5CL3 - chains A and B of the 3 polymer chains in the assembly; structure by X-ray diffraction, 1.97 A resolution.

Chain A:
Name: AlkD
Source organism: Bacillus cereus
Notes: EC 3.2.2.-
UniProt: R8GWR7 (R8GWR7_BACCE); numbering as in UniProt (aligned over 1-229)
Amino-acid sequence (233 residues; row label = number of the first residue in the row; numbers below 1 keep their minus sign (Gly-3 is residue -3)):
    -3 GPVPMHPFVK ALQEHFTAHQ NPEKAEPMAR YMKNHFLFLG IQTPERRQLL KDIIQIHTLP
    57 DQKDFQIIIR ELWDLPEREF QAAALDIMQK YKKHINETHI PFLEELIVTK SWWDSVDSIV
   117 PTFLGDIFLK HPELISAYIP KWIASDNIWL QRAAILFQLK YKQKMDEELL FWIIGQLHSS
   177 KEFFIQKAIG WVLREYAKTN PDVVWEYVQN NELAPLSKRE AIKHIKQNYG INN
Not modelled in the structure: -3 to -2
Differences from the reference sequence: expression tag (-3 to 0)
What the authors report for this chain:
  - binding site for the 12-nt DNA strand (chain B): Trp109, Asp113, Trp187
  - catalytic residues: Asp113
  - catalytic residues: Trp109, Trp187 (from molecular simulation)

Chain B:
Molecule: 12-nt DNA strand
Sequence (12 nucleotides; row label = number of the first residue in the row):
     1 CCCGAXAGTC CG
Modified residues: DZM (3-deaza-3-methyladenine) at position 6

How chain A and chain B interact:
Contacting residue pairs - 21 pairs, chain A then chain B:
  Tyr27(A) with DZM_6(B), base contact; DA7(B), hydrogen bond to the base; DG8(B), sugar contact
  Lys29(A) with DG8(B), salt bridge to the phosphate; DT9(B), phosphate contact
  Trp109(A) with DZM_6(B), base contact; DA7(B), phosphate contact
  Asp113(A) with DZM_6(B), phosphate contact
  Arg148(A) with DZM_6(B), hydrogen bond to the phosphate; DA7(B), salt bridge to the phosphate
  Phe179(A) with DA7(B), sugar contact
  Phe180(A) with DA7(B), phosphate contact
  Lys183(A) with DZM_6(B), salt bridge to the phosphate; DA7(B), salt bridge to the phosphate
  Trp187(A) with DA5(B), phosphate contact; DZM_6(B), sugar contact
  Arg190(A) with DA5(B), hydrogen bond to the phosphate; DZM_6(B), salt bridge to the phosphate
  Lys194(A) with DG4(B), phosphate contact; DA5(B), salt bridge to the phosphate
  His220(A) with DA5(B), salt bridge to the phosphate
Interface residues without a listed pair, chain A (14 interface residues in all): Trp108, Glu191

Overview:
14 residues of chain A face 6 of chain B across their interface, with 3 hydrogen bonds and 7 salt bridges.
Polar pairs include Tyr27(A)-DA7(B), Arg148(A)-DZM_6(B) and Arg190(A)-DA5(B). From the paper: catalytic
residues Asp113(A), Trp109(A) and Trp187(A); a binding site for the 12-nt DNA strand (chain B) at Trp109(A),
Asp113(A) and Trp187(A).
Here chain A is AlkD (Bacillus cereus) and chain B is a 12-nt DNA strand. Entry 5CL3 (Alkylpurine DNA
glycosylase AlkD bound to DNA containing a 3-methyladenine analog (100% substrate at 4 hours)) was determined
by X-ray diffraction together with 5CL4, 5CL5, 5CL6, 5CL7, 5CL8, 5CL9 and 5 further entries from the same
study.
